Entry 8WD0 (X-ray diffraction, 2.60 A resolution); this record covers chains A and F of the 6 polymer chains in the assembly.

# Chain A
Protein: Tubulin alpha-1B chain
Organism: Bos taurus
UniProtKB: P81947 (TBA1B_BOVIN); residues 1-451 here = UniProt positions 1-451
Amino-acid sequence (451 residues; numbered 1 to 451; the number before each row is that of its first residue):
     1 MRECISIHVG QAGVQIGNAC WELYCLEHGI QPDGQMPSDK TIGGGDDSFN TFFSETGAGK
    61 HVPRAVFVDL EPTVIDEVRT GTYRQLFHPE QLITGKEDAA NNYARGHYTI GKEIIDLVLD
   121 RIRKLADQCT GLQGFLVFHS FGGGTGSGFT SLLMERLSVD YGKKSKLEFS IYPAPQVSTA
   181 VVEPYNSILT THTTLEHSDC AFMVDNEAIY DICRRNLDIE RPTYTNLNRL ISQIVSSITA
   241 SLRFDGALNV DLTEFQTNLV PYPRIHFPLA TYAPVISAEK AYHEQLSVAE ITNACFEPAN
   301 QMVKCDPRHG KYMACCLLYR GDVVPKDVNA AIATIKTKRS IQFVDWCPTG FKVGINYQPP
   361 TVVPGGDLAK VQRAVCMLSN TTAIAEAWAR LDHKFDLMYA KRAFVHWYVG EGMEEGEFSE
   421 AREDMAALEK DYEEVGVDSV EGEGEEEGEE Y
Not modelled in the structure: 438-451

# Chain F
Protein: Tubulin tyrosine ligase
Organism: Gallus gallus
Amino-acid sequence (380 residues; numbered 1 to 380; the number before each row is that of its first residue):
     1 MYTFVVRDEN SSVYAEVSRL LLATGQWKRL RKDNPRFNLM LGERNRLPFG RLGHEPGLVQ
    61 LVNYYRGADK LCRKASLVKL IKTSPELSES CTWFPESYVI YPTNLKTPVA PAQNGIRHLI
   121 NNTRTDEREV FLAAYNRRRE GREGNVWIAK SSAGAKGEGI LISSEASELL DFIDEQGQVH
   181 VIQKYLEKPL LLEPGHRKFD IRSWVLVDHL YNIYLYREGV LRTSSEPYNS ANFQDKTCHL
   241 TNHCIQKEYS KNYGRYEEGN EMFFEEFNQY LMDALNTTLE NSILLQIKHI IRSCLMCIEP
   301 AISTKHLHYQ SFQLFGFDFM VDEELKVWLI EVNGAPACAQ KLYAELCQGI VDVAISSVFP
   361 LADTGQKTSQ PTSIFIKLHH
Not modelled in the structure: 104-125, 150-160, 248-251, 363-371

# Interface between chain A and chain F
Residue-residue contacts (25; chain A residue first):
  Gln-176(A) / Pro-56(F)
  Glu-207(A) / His-54(F)  salt bridge
  Glu-297(A) / His-306(F)  salt bridge
  Pro-298(A) / Leu-307(F)  hydrophobic
  Lys-304(A) / His-54(F)
  Lys-304(A) / His-308(F)
  Cys-305(A) / His-308(F)
  Asp-306(A) / Arg-66(F)
  Asp-306(A) / Leu-307(F)
  Arg-308(A) / Pro-300(F)  hydrogen bond (side chain-backbone)
  Arg-308(A) / Ala-301(F)  hydrogen bond (side chain-backbone)
  Arg-308(A) / Ile-302(F)
  Arg-308(A) / Ser-303(F)  hydrogen bond (side chain-backbone)
  Arg-308(A) / Leu-307(F)
  His-309(A) / Arg-66(F)  hydrogen bond (side chain-backbone)
  His-309(A) / Gly-67(F)
  His-309(A) / Ala-301(F)  hydrogen bond (side chain-backbone)
  Lys-338(A) / Pro-300(F)
  Ser-340(A) / Ala-301(F)
  Glu-386(A) / Gly-50(F)
  Glu-386(A) / Arg-66(F)  salt bridge
  Arg-390(A) / Gly-50(F)
  Arg-390(A) / His-54(F)  hydrogen bond
  His-393(A) / Arg-51(F)
  Glu-433(A) / Arg-46(F)  salt bridge
Interface residues without a listed pair, chain A (16 interface residues in all): Pro-175
Interface residues without a listed pair, chain F (15 interface residues in all): Gly-53

# Summary
16 residues of chain A face 15 of chain F across their interface, with 6 hydrogen bonds and 4 salt bridges.
Polar pairs include Glu-207(A)/His-54(F), Glu-297(A)/His-306(F) and Glu-386(A)/Arg-66(F).
Chain A is Tubulin alpha-1B chain (Bos taurus) and chain F is Tubulin tyrosine ligase (Gallus gallus); the
structure, Crystal structure of T2R-TTL-Erianin complex, was determined by X-ray diffraction.
